PDB entry 2C2J | X-ray diffraction, 2.05 A resolution | chain A

== Chain A ==
Name: DNA-binding stress response protein
From: Deinococcus radiodurans
Reference sequence: Q9RZN1 (Q9RZN1_DEIRA); residues 1-211 here correspond to UniProt positions 31-241 (UniProt number = residue number + 30)
Chain sequence (211 residues; numbered 1 to 211; the number before each row is that of its first residue):
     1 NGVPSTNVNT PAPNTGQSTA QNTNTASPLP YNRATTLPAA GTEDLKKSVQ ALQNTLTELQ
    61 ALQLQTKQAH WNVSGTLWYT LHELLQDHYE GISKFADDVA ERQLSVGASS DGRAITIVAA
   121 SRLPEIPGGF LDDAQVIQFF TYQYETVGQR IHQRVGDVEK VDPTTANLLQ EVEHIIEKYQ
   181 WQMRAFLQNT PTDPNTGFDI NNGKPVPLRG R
Unresolved in the structure: 1-41, 208-211
Swiss-Prot annotation at these positions:
  - binding site (Fe cation): His-70, Asp-97, Glu-101
Metal / ion sites: Mg2+: Asp-132, Asp-133, Asp-193, Asn-195, Ile-200; Fe ion near Glu-171 (its only coordinating residue here)
Reported in the primary citation:
  - interface residues: Lys-67
  - self-association interface (contacts with another copy of this molecule); pairs are residue here / residue on that copy: Glu-101/His-174, Glu-101/Lys-178
  - contacts within the chain: Lys-94/Asp-98 (salt bridge)
  - Mg2+ coordination: Asp-132, Asp-133, Ile-200
  - Fe ion coordination: Glu-171

== Overview ==
The Mg2+ site is built by Asp-132, Asp-133, Asp-193, Asn-195 and Ile-200. Curated annotation (UniProt) lists 3
Fe cation-binding residues. The paper reports the interface residue Lys-67; Mg2+ coordination by Asp-132,
Asp-133 and Ile-200.
Chain A is DNA-binding stress response protein (Deinococcus radiodurans); the structure, Crystal Structure Of
The Dps92 From Deinococcus Radiodurans, was determined by X-ray diffraction together with 2C6R from the same
study.
